PDB entry 1XJT | X-ray diffraction, 1.75 A resolution | chain A

Chain A:
Molecule: Lysozyme
Organism: Enterobacteria phage P1
Notes: EC 3.2.1.17
UniProt: Q37875 (LYS_BPP1); numbering as in UniProt (aligned over 1-185)
Amino-acid sequence (191 residues; numbered 1 to 191; the number before each row is that of its first residue):
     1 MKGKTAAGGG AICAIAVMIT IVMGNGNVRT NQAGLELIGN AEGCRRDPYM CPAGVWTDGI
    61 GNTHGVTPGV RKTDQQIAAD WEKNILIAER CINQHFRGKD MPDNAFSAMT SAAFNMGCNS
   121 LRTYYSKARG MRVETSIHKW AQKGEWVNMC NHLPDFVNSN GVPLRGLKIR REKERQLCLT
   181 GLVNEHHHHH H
Disordered / not traced: 1-8, 187-191
Sequence notes: modified residue (18, 23, 50, 101, 109, 116, 131, 149); expression tag (186-191)
Modified residues: Mse18, Mse23, Mse50, Mse101, Mse109, Mse116, Mse131, Mse149 (selenomethionine; parent Met)
Cystine bridges: Cys13-Cys44, Cys91-Cys118, Cys150-Cys178
Swiss-Prot annotation at these positions:
  - active site (Proton donor/acceptor): Glu42, Cys51
  - mutagenesis: Cys13 (C13A/S: Complete loss of enzymatic activity although still releases from the host inner membrane), Cys44 (C44S: No effect on enzymatic activity; when associated with A-13 or S-13), Cys51 (C51D: No effect on enzymatic activity)
What the authors report for this chain:
  - catalytic residues: Glu42, Thr57 (by similarity / conservation)
  - catalytic residues: Cys51
  - mutagenesis - C51D: unchanged catalytic activity
  - mutagenesis - C13A, C13S, C44S: abolished catalytic activity
  - mutagenesis - C13S: unchanged localization
  - mutagenesis - C13S: increased catalytic activity on dithiothreitol (DTT)
  - mutagenesis - C13S/C44S, C51D: increased catalytic activity

Overview:
From UniProt: active-site residues Glu42 and Cys51 and 3 mutagenesis sites. The paper reports catalytic
residues Glu42, Thr57 and Cys51; C13A, C13S and C44S abolish catalytic activity; 5 substitutions were tested
in all.
Chain A is Lysozyme (Enterobacteria phage P1); the structure, Crystal structure of active form of P1 phage
endolysin Lyz, was determined by X-ray diffraction, deposited together with 1XJU.
